Entry 5GXQ (X-ray diffraction, 2.85 A resolution); this record covers chains F and J of the 10 polymer chains in the assembly.

[Chain F]
Protein: Histone H4
From: Homo sapiens
UniProtKB: P62805 (H4_HUMAN); residues 0-102 here correspond to UniProt positions 1-103 (UniProt number = residue number + 1)
Chain sequence (106 residues; numbered -3 to 102; the number before each row is that of its first residue; numbers below 1 keep their minus sign (Gly-3 is residue -3)):
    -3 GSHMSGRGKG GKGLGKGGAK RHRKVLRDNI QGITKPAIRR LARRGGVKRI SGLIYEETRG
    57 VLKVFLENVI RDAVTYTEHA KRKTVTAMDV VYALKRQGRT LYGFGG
Not modelled in the structure: -3 to 18
Construct notes: expression tag (-3 to -1)
Curated features (UniProtKB/Swiss-Prot):
  - DNA-binding region: Lys16 to Lys20
  - modified residue: Ser1 (N-acetylserine), Arg3 (Asymmetric dimethylarginine), Lys5 (N6-(2-hydroxyisobutyryl)lysine), Lys8 (N6-(2-hydroxyisobutyryl)lysine), Lys12 (N6-(2-hydroxyisobutyryl)lysine), Lys16 (N6-(2-hydroxyisobutyryl)lysine), Lys20 (N6,N6,N6-trimethyllysine), Lys31 (N6-(2-hydroxyisobutyryl)lysine), Lys44 (N6-(2-hydroxyisobutyryl)lysine), Ser47 (Phosphoserine), Tyr51 (Phosphotyrosine), Lys59 (N6-(2-hydroxyisobutyryl)lysine), Lys77 (N6-(2-hydroxyisobutyryl)lysine), Lys79 (N6-(2-hydroxyisobutyryl)lysine), Thr80 (Phosphothreonine), Tyr88 (Phosphotyrosine), Lys91 (N6-(2-hydroxyisobutyryl)lysine)
  - cross-link (Glycyl lysine isopeptide (Lys-Gly)): Lys12 (interchain with G-Cter in SUMO2), Lys20 (interchain with G-Cter in SUMO2), Lys31 (interchain with G-Cter in SUMO2), Lys59 (interchain with G-Cter in SUMO2), Lys79 (interchain with G-Cter in SUMO2), Lys91 (interchain with G-Cter in SUMO2)

[Chain J]
Molecule: 146-nt DNA strand
From: Homo sapiens
Sequence (146 nucleotides; each row starts with the number of its first residue):
   147 ATCAATATCC ACCTGCAGAT TCTACCAAAA GTGTATTTGG AAACTGCTCC ATCAAAAGGC
   207 ATGTTCAGCT GAATTCAGCT GAACATGCCT TTTGATGGAG CAGTTTCCAA ATACACTTTT
   267 GGTAGAATCT GCAGGTGGAT ATTGAT

[How chain F and chain J interact]
Contacting residue pairs (7; chain F residue first):
  Arg19(F) with DT198(J), salt bridge to the phosphate
  Thr30(F) with DA207(J), phosphate contact; DT208(J), phosphate contact
  Pro32(F) with DA207(J), phosphate contact; DT208(J), phosphate contact
  Arg36(F) with DA207(J), salt bridge to the phosphate
  Arg45(F) with DT216(J), sugar contact
Interface residues without a listed pair, chain F (8 interface residues in all): Lys31, Lys77, Thr80
Interface residues without a listed pair, chain J (8 interface residues in all): DA187, DC196, DG214, DG217

[Summary]
The chain F/chain J interface involves 8 residues from each chain, with 2 salt bridges. Polar contacts include
Arg19(F)-DT198(J) and Arg36(F)-DA207(J). UniProt lists a DNA-binding region on chain F.
Here chain F is Histone H4 and chain J is a 146-nt DNA strand, both from Homo sapiens. Entry 5GXQ (The crystal
structure of the nucleosome containing H3.6) was determined by X-ray diffraction (same publication as 5X7X).
